Entry 7WV3 (electron microscopy, 2.26 A resolution); this record covers chains C and F of the 6 polymer chains in the assembly.

# Chain C
Protein: Toll-like receptor 3
Organism: Homo sapiens
UniProtKB: O15455 (TLR3_HUMAN); residues 24-904 here = UniProt positions 24-904
Chain sequence (890 residues; numbered 24 to 913; the number before each row is that of its first residue):
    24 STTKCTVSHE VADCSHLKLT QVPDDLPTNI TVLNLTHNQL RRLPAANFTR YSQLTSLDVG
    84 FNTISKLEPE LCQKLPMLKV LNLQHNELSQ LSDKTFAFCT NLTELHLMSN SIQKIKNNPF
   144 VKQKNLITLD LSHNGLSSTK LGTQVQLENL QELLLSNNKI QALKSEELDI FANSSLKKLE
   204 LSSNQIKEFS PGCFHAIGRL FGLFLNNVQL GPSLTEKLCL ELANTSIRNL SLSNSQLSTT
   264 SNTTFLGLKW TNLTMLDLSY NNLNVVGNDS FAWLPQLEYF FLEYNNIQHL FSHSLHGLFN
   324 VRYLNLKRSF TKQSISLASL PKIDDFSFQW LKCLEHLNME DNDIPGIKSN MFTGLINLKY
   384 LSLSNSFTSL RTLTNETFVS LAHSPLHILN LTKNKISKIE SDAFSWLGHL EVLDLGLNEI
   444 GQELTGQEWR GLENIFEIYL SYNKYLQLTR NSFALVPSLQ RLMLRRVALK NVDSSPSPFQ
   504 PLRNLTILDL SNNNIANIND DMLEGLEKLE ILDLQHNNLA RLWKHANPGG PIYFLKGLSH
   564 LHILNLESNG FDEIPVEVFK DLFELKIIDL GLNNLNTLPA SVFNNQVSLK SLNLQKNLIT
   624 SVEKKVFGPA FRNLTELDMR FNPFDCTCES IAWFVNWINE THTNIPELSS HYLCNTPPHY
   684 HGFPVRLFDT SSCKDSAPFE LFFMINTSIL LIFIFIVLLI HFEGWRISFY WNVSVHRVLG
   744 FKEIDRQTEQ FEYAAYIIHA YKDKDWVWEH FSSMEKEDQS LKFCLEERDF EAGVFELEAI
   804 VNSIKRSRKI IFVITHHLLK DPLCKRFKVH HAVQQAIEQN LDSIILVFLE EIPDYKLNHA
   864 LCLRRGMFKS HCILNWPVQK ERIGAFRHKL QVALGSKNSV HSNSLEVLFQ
Disordered / not traced: 24-28, 697-913
Cystine bridges: Cys95-Cys122, Cys649-Cys677
Covalently attached groups: N-acetylglucosamine (NAG) linked to Asn57, Asn196, Asn247, Asn252, Asn265, Asn291, Asn398, Asn413, Asn507
Construct notes: expression tag (905-913)
Curated features (UniProtKB/Swiss-Prot):
  - modified residue (Phosphotyrosine): Tyr759, Tyr858
  - glycosylation (N-linked (GlcNAc...) asparagine): Asn52, Asn57, Asn70, Asn124, Asn196, Asn247, Asn252, Asn265, Asn275, Asn291, Asn398, Asn413, Asn507, Asn636, Asn662
  - cross-link (Glycyl lysine isopeptide (Lys-Gly)): Lys765 (interchain with G-Cter in ubiquitin), Lys812 (interchain with G-Cter in ubiquitin), Lys831 (interchain with G-Cter in ubiquitin)
  - natural variant: Ser134 (S134P: No effect on IFNL1 induction), Arg251 (R251G: No effect on IFNL1 induction), Pro554 (P554S: In IMD83), Phe732 (F732L: No effect on IFNL1 induction), Glu746 to His904 (deletion: Inhibition of IFNL1 induction), Trp769 to His904 (deletion: Inhibition of IFNL1 induction), Arg867 (R867Q: Inhibition of IFNL1 induction), Met870 (M870V: Inhibition of IFNL1 induction)
  - mutagenesis: Cys95 (C95A: Reduced response to ds-RNA), Cys122 (C122A: Reduced response to ds-RNA), Asn196 (N196G: Reduced expression levels; when associated with R-247), Asn247 (N247R: Reduced response to ds-RNA. Reduced expression levels; when associated with G-196), His539 (H539A: No effect; H539E: Loss of RNA binding. Constitutive activation of NF-kappa-B), Asn541 (N541A: Loss of RNA binding. Abolishes activation of NF-kappa-B), Tyr759 (Y759F: Reduced activation of NF-kappa-B in response to ds-RNA. Reduced induction of IL-8 in response to ds-RNA. Loss of interaction with WDFY1), Lys812 (K812R: Loss of ubiquitination by ZNRF1), Lys831 (K831R: Loss of ubiquitination by TRIM3), Tyr858 (Y858F: Loss of interaction with WDFY1)
What the authors report for this chain:
  - binding site for the 80-nt RNA strand: His39, His60, His539, Asn541

# Chain F
Molecule: 80-nt RNA strand
Sequence (80 nucleotides; row label = number of the first residue in the row):
     1 IIIIIIIIII IIIIIIIIII IIIIIIIIII IIIIIIIIII IIIIIIIIII IIIIIIIIII
    61 IIIIIIIIII IIIIIIIIII

# How chain C and chain F interact
Contacting residue pairs (22; chain C residue first):
  Arg64(C) with I77(F), phosphate contact
  Arg65(C) with I78(F), salt bridge to the phosphate
  Thr86(C) with I77(F), sugar contact
  Ser88(C) with I77(F), hydrogen bond to the sugar; I78(F), sugar contact
  Glu110(C) with I77(F), hydrogen bond to the sugar; I78(F), sugar contact
  Arg489(C) with I57(F), phosphate contact; I58(F), salt bridge to the phosphate
  Asn515(C) with I57(F), hydrogen bond to the phosphate
  Asn517(C) with I55(F), hydrogen bond to the sugar; I56(F), sugar contact
  His539(C) with I56(F), salt bridge to the phosphate
  Asn540(C) with I55(F), sugar contact
  Asn541(C) with I54(F), hydrogen bond to the sugar; I55(F), sugar contact
  Ser571(C) with I55(F), phosphate contact; I56(F), hydrogen bond to the phosphate
  Asn572(C) with I54(F), sugar contact
  Gly573(C) with I54(F), phosphate contact; I55(F), sugar contact
  Asn597(C) with I54(F), sugar contact
Also at the interface, not in a pair above, chain C (17 interface residues in all): Ser112, Ala543
Also at the interface, not in a pair above, chain F (9 interface residues in all): I76, I79

# In short
The interface between chain C and chain F involves 17 residues on one side and 9 on the other; the contacts
include 6 hydrogen bonds and 3 salt bridges. Among the polar pairs are Ser88(C)-I77(F), Glu110(C)-I77(F) and
Asn517(C)-I55(F). The paper reports a binding site for the 80-nt RNA strand at His39(C), His60(C) and
His539(C) among others.
Here chain C is Toll-like receptor 3 (Homo sapiens) and chain F is an 80-nt RNA strand. Entry 7WV3 (Toll-like
receptor3 linear cluster) was determined by electron microscopy together with 7WV4, 7WV5, 7WVE and 7WVJ from
the same study.
